5H7H - chains A and C of the 3 polymer chains in the assembly; structure by X-ray diffraction, 1.95 A resolution.

Chain A:
Name: B-cell lymphoma 6 protein
Organism: Homo sapiens
UniProt: P41182 (BCL6_HUMAN); residues 5-129 here = UniProt positions 5-129
Sequence (141 residues; each row starts with the number of its first residue; numbers below 1 keep their minus sign (Leu-11 is residue -11)):
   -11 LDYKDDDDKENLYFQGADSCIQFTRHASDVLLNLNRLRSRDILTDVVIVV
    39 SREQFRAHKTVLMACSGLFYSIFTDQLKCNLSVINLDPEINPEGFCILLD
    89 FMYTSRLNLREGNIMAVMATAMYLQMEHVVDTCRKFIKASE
Unresolved in the structure: -11 to -1
Differences from the reference sequence: expression tag (-11 to 4)

Chain C:
Name: F1324 peptide residues 10-13
Sequence (5 residues; row label = number of the first residue in the row):
   900 XWRVP
Modified / non-standard residues: ACE (acetyl group) at position 900

How chain A and chain C interact:
Pairs across the interface - 6 pairs, chain A then chain C:
  Gln42(A) - Val903(C)
  Gln42(A) - Pro904(C)
  Leu69(A) - Trp901(C)  hydrophobic
  Val71(A) - Trp901(C)
  Ile72(A) - Trp901(C)  hydrophobic
  Asn73(A) - Trp901(C)
Also at the interface, not in a pair above, chain A (7 interface residues in all): Val35, Val37
Also at the interface, not in a pair above, chain C (5 interface residues in all): ACE_900, Arg902

Overview:
7 residues of chain A and 5 residues of chain C are in contact.
Chain A is B-cell lymphoma 6 protein (Homo sapiens) and chain C is F1324 peptide residues 10-13; the
structure, Crystal structure of the BCL6 BTB domain in complex with F1324(10-13), was determined by X-ray
diffraction together with 5H7G from the same study.
